PDB entry 7PAJ | electron microscopy, 7.30 A resolution (low resolution: residue-level contacts below are approximate; hydrogen-bond / salt-bridge calls are withheld) | chains a and 3 of the 56 polymer chains in the assembly

Chain a:
Protein: 50S ribosomal protein L2
Organism: Mycoplasma pneumoniae M129
UniProtKB: P75577 (RL2_MYCPN); residues 1-287 here = UniProt positions 1-287
Amino-acid sequence (287 residues; numbered 1 to 287; the number before each row is that of its first residue):
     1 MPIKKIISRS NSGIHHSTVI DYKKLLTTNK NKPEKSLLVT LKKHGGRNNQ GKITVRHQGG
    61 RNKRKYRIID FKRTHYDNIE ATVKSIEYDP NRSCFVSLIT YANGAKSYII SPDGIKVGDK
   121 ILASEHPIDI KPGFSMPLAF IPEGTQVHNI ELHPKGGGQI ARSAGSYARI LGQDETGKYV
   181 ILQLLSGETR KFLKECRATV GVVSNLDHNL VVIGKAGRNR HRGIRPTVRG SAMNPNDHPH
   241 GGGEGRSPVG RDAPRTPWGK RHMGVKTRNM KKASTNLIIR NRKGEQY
Disordered / not traced: 1, 287

Chain 3:
Molecule: 23S ribosomal RNA
Organism: Mycoplasma pneumoniae M129
Sequence (2907 nucleotides; each row starts with the number of its first residue):
     1 UACAAUAAGU UACUAAGGGC UUAUGGUGGA UGCCUUGGCA CUAAUAGGCG AUGAAGGACG
    61 UGUUAACCUG CGAUAAGCUU CGGGUAGGUG GUAAGAACCU CAGAUCCGGA GAUUUCCGAA
   121 UGGAGCAAUC CGGUAGUUGG AAACAGCUAU CAUUAAUUGA UGAAUAAAUA GUCAAUUAAA
   181 GCAAUACGUG GUGAAGUGAA ACAUCUCAGU AGCCACAGGA AAAGAAAACG AAUGUGAUUC
   241 CGUGUGUAGU GGCGAGCGAA AGCGGAACAG GCCAAACUUA UCAUUAGAUA GGGGUUGUAG
   301 GGCUUGCAAU GUGGACUUGA AAACGAUAGA AGAAGCUGUU GGAAAGCAGC GCGCAAAAGG
   361 GUGAUAGCCC CGUAUUUGAA AUUGUUUUCA UACCUAGCGA GAUCCCUGAG UAGCUCGGAA
   421 AACGUUAUUU UGAGUGAAUC UGCCCAGACC AUUGGGUAAG CCUAAAUACU AAUUAGUGAC
   481 CGAUAGCGAA ACAGUACCGU GAGGGAAAGG UGAAAAGAAC CCAGAGAUGG GAGUGAAAUA
   541 GAUUCUGAAA CCAUAUGCCU ACAACGUGUC AGAGCACAUU AAUGUGUGAU GGCGUGCGUU
   601 UUGAAGUAUG AGCCGGCGAG UUAUGAUAGC AAGCGUUAGU UAACCAGGAG AUGGGGAGCU
   661 GUAGCGAAAG CGAGUUUUAA AAGAGCGUUU GUUUGUUAUU AUAGACCCGA AACGGGUUGA
   721 GCUAGUCAUG AGCAGGUUGA AGGUUGAGUA ACAUCAACUG GAGGACCGAA CCGACUCUCG
   781 UUGAAACGAU AGCGGAUGAC UUGUGAUUAG GGGUGAAAUU CCAAUCGAAA UCCGUGAUAG
   841 CUGGUUCUCG UCGAAAUAGC UUUAAGGCUA GCGUGAGAUC ACAAAUAAGU GGAGGUAAAG
   901 CUACUGAAUG UAUGAUGGCG CCACCUAGGC GUACUGAAUA CAAUUAAACU CUGAAUGCCA
   961 UUUAUUUUAU UCUCGCAGUC AGACAGUGGG GGAUAAGCUU CAUUGUCAAG AGGGGAAGAG
  1021 CCCAGAUCAU UAAAUAAGGU CCCCAAAAUA UACUAAGUGG AAAAGGAUGU GAAAGUGCUA
  1081 AAACAGCAAG GAUGUUGGCU UAGAAGCAGC CAUCGUUUAA AGAGUGCGUA ACAGCUCACU
  1141 UGUCGAGUGU UUUUGCGCCG AAGAUGUAAC GGGGCUAAGU AUAUUACCGA AUUUAUGGAU
  1201 AAGAUUUAUA UCUUGUGGUA GACGAGCGUU GUAUUGGAGU UGAAGUCAAA GCGUGAGCAU
  1261 UGGUGGAUCC AAUACAAGUG AGAAUGCCGG CAUGAGUAAC GCUUGGGAGU GAGAAUCUCC
  1321 CAAACCGAUU GACUAAGGUU UCCUGGACCA GGGUCGUCCU UCCAGGGUUA GUCUGGACCU
  1381 AAGCUGAGGC UGAAAAGCGU AGGCGAUGGA CAACAGGUUA AUAUUCCUGU ACUUACAGUU
  1441 AGACUGAUGG AGUGACAAAG AAGGUUUUCC ACCCCCAUAA UUGGAUUUGG GGAUAAAUCA
  1501 UAAGGUGGUA CAAUAGGCAA AUCCGUUGUG CAUAACAUUG AGUGAUGAUG UCGAGUGAAU
  1561 GAGUGAUCAA GUAGCGAAGG UGGUAUUAAU CAUGCUUUCA AGAAAAGCUU CUAGGGUUAA
  1621 UCUAGCUGUA ACCAGUACCG AGAACGAACA CACGUAGUCA AGGAGAGGAU CCUAAGGUUA
  1681 GCGAGUGAAC UAUAGCCAAG GAACUCUGCA AAUUAACCCC GUAAGUUAGC GAGAAGGGGU
  1741 GCUUAUGUAA AAGUAAGCCG CAGUGAAGAA CGAGGGGGGA CUGUUUAACU AAAACACAAC
  1801 UCUAUGCCAA ACCGUAAGGU GAUGUAUAUG GGGUGACACC UGCCCAGUGC UGGAAGGUUA
  1861 AAGAAGGAGG UUAGCGCAAG CGAAGCUUUU AACUGAAGCC CCAGUGAACG GCGGCCGUAA
  1921 CUAUAACGGU CCUAAGGUAG CGAAAUUCCU AGUCGGGUAA AUUCCGUCCC GCUUGAAUGG
  1981 UGUAACCAUC UCUUGACUGU CUCGGCUAUA GACUCGGUGA AAUCCAGGUA CGGGUGAAGA
  2041 CACCCGUUAG GCGCAACGGG ACGGAAAGAC CCCGUGAAGC UUUACUGUAG CUUAAUAUUG
  2101 AUCAGGACAU UAUCAUGUAG AGAAUAGGUA GGAGCAAUCG AUGCAAGUUC GCUAGGACUU
  2161 GUUGAUGCGA AAGGUGGAAU ACUACCCUUG GUUGUGUGCU GUUCUAAUUG GUAACUGUUA
  2221 UCCAGUUUCA AGACAGUGUU AGGUGGGCAG UUUGACUGGG GCGGUCGCCU CCUAAAAGGU
  2281 AACGGAGGCG UACAAAGGUA CCUUCAGUAC GGUUGGAAAU CGUAUGUAGA GUGUAAUGGU
  2341 GUAAGGGUGC UUGACUGUGA GACAUACAGG UCGAACAGGU GAGAAAUCAG GUCAUAGUGA
  2401 UCCGGUGGUC CAGUAUGGAA UGGCCAUCGC UCAACGGAUA AAAGCUACUC CGGGGAUAAC
  2461 AGGCUGAUAC UGCCCAAGAG UUCAUAUCGA CGGCAGUGUU UGGCACCUCG AUGUCGACUC
  2521 AUCUCAUCCU CGAGCUGAAG CAGGUUCGAA GGGUUCGGCU GUUCGCCGAU UAAAGAGAUA
  2581 CGUGAGUUGG GUUCAAACCG UCGUGAGACA GGUUGGUCCC UAUCUAUUGU GCCCGUAGGA
  2641 AGAUUGAAGA GUGUUGCUUC UAGUACGAGA GGACCGAAGC GAGGACACCU CUUAUGCUCC
  2701 AGUUGUAGCG CCAGCUGCAC CGCUGGGUAG UAACGUGUCU AUUAGAUAAA CGCUGAAAGC
  2761 AUCUAAGUGU GAAACUAUCU CAAAGAUUAA UCUUCCCAUU UCGCAAGAAA GUAAGAGCCG
  2821 UCAAAGACGA UGACGUUGAU AGGUUACAGG UGUAAGCAUA GUGAUAUGUU GAGCUGAGUA
  2881 AUACUAAUUG CUCGAGGACU UAUUGGA
Disordered / not traced: 1-7, 923-927, 1560-1569, 2901-2907

How chain a and chain 3 interact:
Contacting residue pairs (234; chain a residue first):
  Lys4(a) - C1599(3)
  Ile7(a) - A740(3)
  Ile7(a) - A741(3)
  Ser8(a) - A740(3)
  Ser8(a) - A762(3)
  Ser8(a) - G763(3)
  Arg9(a) - A740(3)
  Arg9(a) - G763(3)
  Arg9(a) - G1729(3)
  Arg9(a) - C1730(3)
  Ser10(a) - G763(3)
  Ser10(a) - A765(3)
  Asn11(a) - A765(3)
  Asn11(a) - G1729(3)
  Asn11(a) - C1730(3)
  Ser12(a) - G764(3)
  Ser12(a) - A765(3)
  Ser12(a) - U1782(3)
  Gly13(a) - G764(3)
  Gly13(a) - C1781(3)
  Ile14(a) - U1727(3)
  Ile14(a) - A1780(3)
  Ile14(a) - A1984(3)
  His15(a) - G764(3)
  His15(a) - A1780(3)
  His15(a) - C1781(3)
  Val19(a) - C1599(3)
  Tyr22(a) - A1601(3)
  Asn29(a) - U1597(3)
  Asn29(a) - U1598(3)
  Asn31(a) - A1601(3)
  Lys35(a) - U1453(3)
  Lys35(a) - A1455(3)
  Lys35(a) - C1456(3)
  Ser36(a) - G1452(3)
  Val39(a) - U1823(3)
  Thr40(a) - A1603(3)
  Leu41(a) - U1823(3)
  Lys42(a) - A1382(3)
  Lys42(a) - G1383(3)
  Lys43(a) - C727(3)
  Lys43(a) - A728(3)
  His44(a) - U1820(3)
  His44(a) - G1821(3)
  His44(a) - U1823(3)
  Arg47(a) - G725(3)
  Arg47(a) - U726(3)
  Asn48(a) - C1813(3)
  Asn48(a) - G1818(3)
  Asn48(a) - G1819(3)
  Asn48(a) - U1820(3)
  Asn49(a) - G1399(3)
  Asn49(a) - G1819(3)
  Gln50(a) - U808(3)
  Gln50(a) - C1813(3)
  Gln50(a) - G1814(3)
  Gly51(a) - U807(3)
  Gly51(a) - U808(3)
  Lys52(a) - U808(3)
  Lys52(a) - A809(3)
  Lys52(a) - G810(3)
  Lys52(a) - G812(3)
  Lys52(a) - G813(3)
  Lys52(a) - U814(3)
  Ile53(a) - U814(3)
  Thr54(a) - C1812(3)
  Thr54(a) - C1813(3)
  Arg56(a) - G1831(3)
  Arg56(a) - G1832(3)
  His57(a) - G1831(3)
  Gln58(a) - G1830(3)
  Gly60(a) - C727(3)
  Asn62(a) - A1600(3)
  Asn62(a) - A1601(3)
  Lys63(a) - G1602(3)
  Lys63(a) - A1603(3)
  Arg64(a) - A1601(3)
  Lys65(a) - G1602(3)
  Lys65(a) - A1603(3)
  Tyr66(a) - G1824(3)
  Arg67(a) - A1601(3)
  Arg67(a) - G1602(3)
  Lys72(a) - A2213(3)
  Lys84(a) - U1526(3)
  Lys84(a) - U1527(3)
  Tyr88(a) - A1601(3)
  Pro90(a) - A1601(3)
  Arg92(a) - G1824(3)
  Arg92(a) - U1825(3)
  Thr100(a) - U1526(3)
  Asn103(a) - A1515(3)
  Asn103(a) - G1516(3)
  Gly104(a) - U1526(3)
  Lys106(a) - G1525(3)
  Lys106(a) - U1526(3)
  Leu152(a) - C1807(3)
  Leu152(a) - C1808(3)
  His153(a) - U2212(3)
  His153(a) - C2229(3)
  Lys155(a) - U2212(3)
  Gln159(a) - U1825(3)
  Ile160(a) - G1806(3)
  Ile160(a) - U1825(3)
  Ala161(a) - G1806(3)
  Ala161(a) - U1825(3)
  Ala161(a) - A1826(3)
  Arg162(a) - G1824(3)
  Arg162(a) - U1825(3)
  Arg162(a) - A1826(3)
  Ser163(a) - U1825(3)
  Ser163(a) - A1826(3)
  Ala164(a) - U1827(3)
  Gly165(a) - U1827(3)
  Ser166(a) - A1826(3)
  Tyr179(a) - A2231(3)
  Leu184(a) - G1806(3)
  Leu185(a) - G1806(3)
  Leu185(a) - A1826(3)
  Ser186(a) - G1806(3)
  Ser186(a) - A1826(3)
  Glu188(a) - G1806(3)
  Glu188(a) - A1826(3)
  Arg190(a) - G1806(3)
  Arg190(a) - C1807(3)
  Leu206(a) - U1827(3)
  His208(a) - U1827(3)
  Asn209(a) - U1827(3)
  Val212(a) - A1798(3)
  Val212(a) - A1799(3)
  Ile213(a) - A1798(3)
  Ile213(a) - A1799(3)
  Gly214(a) - A1798(3)
  Lys215(a) - G764(3)
  Ala216(a) - A799(3)
  Ala216(a) - C1797(3)
  Gly217(a) - G764(3)
  Gly217(a) - A799(3)
  Arg218(a) - A1600(3)
  Arg220(a) - A799(3)
  His221(a) - A799(3)
  His221(a) - A1600(3)
  Arg222(a) - A1600(3)
  Arg222(a) - A1601(3)
  Arg225(a) - G725(3)
  Arg225(a) - U726(3)
  Arg225(a) - G815(3)
  Arg225(a) - A816(3)
  Pro226(a) - A799(3)
  Pro226(a) - A1796(3)
  Thr227(a) - A1796(3)
  Thr227(a) - C1797(3)
  Val228(a) - A816(3)
  Val228(a) - A817(3)
  Val228(a) - C1795(3)
  Val228(a) - A1796(3)
  Arg229(a) - C1795(3)
  Arg229(a) - A1796(3)
  Arg229(a) - U1834(3)
  Gly230(a) - G1833(3)
  Ser231(a) - G1833(3)
  Ala232(a) - A817(3)
  Ala232(a) - A818(3)
  Met233(a) - A817(3)
  Met233(a) - A818(3)
  Asn234(a) - A818(3)
  Asn234(a) - U819(3)
  Pro235(a) - C2080(3)
  Pro235(a) - U2081(3)
  Asn236(a) - U819(3)
  Asn236(a) - A828(3)
  Asn236(a) - C2080(3)
  Asp237(a) - G815(3)
  His238(a) - G1832(3)
  His240(a) - G1832(3)
  His240(a) - G1833(3)
  Glu244(a) - A2596(3)
  Glu244(a) - A2597(3)
  Glu244(a) - C2598(3)
  Gly245(a) - C2598(3)
  Gly245(a) - C2599(3)
  Arg246(a) - A1794(3)
  Arg246(a) - C1795(3)
  Arg246(a) - U1978(3)
  Arg246(a) - C2598(3)
  Arg246(a) - C2599(3)
  Ser247(a) - U1978(3)
  Ser247(a) - A2606(3)
  Pro248(a) - G1910(3)
  Pro248(a) - U1978(3)
  Val249(a) - C1909(3)
  Val249(a) - G1910(3)
  Gly250(a) - G2605(3)
  Arg251(a) - U2082(3)
  Arg251(a) - U2083(3)
  Ala253(a) - G1849(3)
  Arg255(a) - G1832(3)
  Thr256(a) - G1831(3)
  Thr256(a) - G1832(3)
  Pro257(a) - G1831(3)
  Pro257(a) - G1832(3)
  Trp258(a) - C1813(3)
  Gly259(a) - G2247(3)
  Lys260(a) - A1811(3)
  Lys260(a) - C1812(3)
  His262(a) - U1803(3)
  His262(a) - G1831(3)
  His262(a) - G1832(3)
  Met263(a) - U1803(3)
  Met263(a) - C1850(3)
  Gly264(a) - U1803(3)
  Gly264(a) - A1804(3)
  Gly264(a) - C1850(3)
  Gly264(a) - U1851(3)
  Val265(a) - A1804(3)
  Val265(a) - C1850(3)
  Val265(a) - U1851(3)
  Lys266(a) - U1805(3)
  Thr267(a) - A1804(3)
  Thr267(a) - U1805(3)
  Thr267(a) - A1810(3)
  Thr267(a) - A1811(3)
  Arg268(a) - U1805(3)
  Arg268(a) - G1806(3)
  Met270(a) - U2093(3)
  Lys271(a) - U2093(3)
  Lys271(a) - A2235(3)
  Lys271(a) - G2236(3)
  Lys272(a) - A1809(3)
  Lys272(a) - A1810(3)
  Ser274(a) - C1807(3)
  Arg282(a) - A1804(3)
  Arg282(a) - U1805(3)
  Arg282(a) - G1806(3)
  Lys283(a) - A1804(3)
Interface residues without a listed pair, chain a (139 interface residues in all): His16, Ile20, Gly46, Val55, Phe71, Tyr76, Ile79, Ser93, Ala102, Gly156, Lys178, Asn205, Val211, Gly243, Asp252, Pro254, Arg261
Interface residues without a listed pair, chain 3 (116 interface residues in all): U729, C800, G1454, A1728, G1835, A1836, U2092, A2230, G2246, G2607

Summary:
Chain a and chain 3 form an interface of 139 and 116 residues respectively.
Chain a is 50S ribosomal protein L2 and chain 3 is 23S ribosomal RNA, both from Mycoplasma pneumoniae M129;
the structure, 70S ribosome with EF-Tu-tRNA, P- and E-site tRNAs in Mycoplasma pneumoniae cells, was
determined by electron microscopy (same publication as 7OOC, 7OOD, 7P6Z, 7PAH, 7PAI, 7PAK and 23 further
entries).
